8UC2 - chain A; structure by X-ray diffraction, 1.60 A resolution.

# Chain A
Protein: 2-oxoglutarate-dependent ethylene/succinate-forming enzyme
Organism: Pseudomonas savastanoi pv. phaseolicola
Reference sequence: P32021 (EFE_PSESH); residues 1-350 here = UniProt positions 1-350
Amino-acid sequence (350 residues; each row starts with the number of its first residue):
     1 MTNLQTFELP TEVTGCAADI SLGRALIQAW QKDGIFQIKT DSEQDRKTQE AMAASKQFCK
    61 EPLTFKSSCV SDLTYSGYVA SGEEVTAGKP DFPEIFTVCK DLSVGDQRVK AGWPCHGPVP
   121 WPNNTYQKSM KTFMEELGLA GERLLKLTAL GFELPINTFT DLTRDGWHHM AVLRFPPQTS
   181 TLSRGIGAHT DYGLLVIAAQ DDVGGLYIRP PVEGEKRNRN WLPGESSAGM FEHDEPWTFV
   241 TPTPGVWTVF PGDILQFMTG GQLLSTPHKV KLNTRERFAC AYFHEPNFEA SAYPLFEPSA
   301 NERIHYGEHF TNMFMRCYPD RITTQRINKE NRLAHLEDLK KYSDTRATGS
Disordered / not traced: 1-2, 85-88, 346-350
Sequence notes: variant A171 (Arg in P32021)
Swiss-Prot annotation at these positions:
  - binding site (Fe cation): H189, H268
Ion coordination: Ca2+: N220, L222, E225
Ligand contacts: benzoic acid (BEZ): L173, F175, I186, V196, A198, L206, F250, H268, V270, R277, A279, A281
What the authors report for this chain:
  - Ni2+ coordination: H189, H268
  - conformationally variable residues (loop rearrangement): A80 to E94, D191, F250
  - Ca2+ coordination: N220, L222, E225
  - binding site for benzoic acid: L173, I186, V196, A198, L206, F250, V270, R277, A279, A281
  - mutagenesis - D191E, E285A, E285Q: decreased catalytic activity (citing earlier work)
  - mutagenesis - E285A, E285Q: abolished catalytic activity (citing earlier work)

# Summary
Chain A binds benzoic acid. N220, L222 and E225 coordinate Ca2+. UniProt lists Fe cation-binding residues H189
and H268. The paper reports a binding site for benzoic acid at L173, I186 and V196 among others; D191E, E285A
and E285Q reduce catalytic activity.
Chain A is 2-oxoglutarate-dependent ethylene/succinate-forming enzyme (Pseudomonas savastanoi pv.
phaseolicola); the structure, Ethylene forming enzyme (EFE) R171A variant in complex with nickel and Benzoic
acid, was determined by X-ray diffraction together with 6CF3 and 6CBA from the same study.
